Entry 7QFC (X-ray diffraction, 2.60 A resolution); this record covers chain AAA.

[Chain AAA]
Name: Cytotoxin 13
Organism: Naja naja
UniProt: A0A0U4N5W4 (A0A0U4N5W4_NAJNA); residues 1-60 here correspond to UniProt positions 13-72 (UniProt number = residue number + 12)
Sequence (60 residues; each row starts with the number of its first residue):
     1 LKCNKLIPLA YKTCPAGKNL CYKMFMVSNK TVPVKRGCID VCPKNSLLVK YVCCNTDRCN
Disulfide bonds: Cys3-Cys21, Cys14-Cys38, Cys42-Cys53, Cys54-Cys59

[In short]
Chain AAA is Cytotoxin 13 (Naja naja); the structure, Crystal structure of cytotoxin 13 from Naja naja,
orthorhombic form, was determined by X-ray diffraction (same publication as 7QHI).
